PDB entry 7OB9 | electron microscopy, 2.70 A resolution | chains A and F of the 16 polymer chains in the assembly

[Chain A]
Name: DNA-directed RNA polymerase I subunit RPA1
From: Homo sapiens
Notes: EC 2.7.7.6
UniProt: O95602 (RPA1_HUMAN); residue numbers follow UniProt; this construct covers 1-1720
Amino-acid sequence (1720 residues; numbered 1 to 1720; the number before each row is that of its first residue):
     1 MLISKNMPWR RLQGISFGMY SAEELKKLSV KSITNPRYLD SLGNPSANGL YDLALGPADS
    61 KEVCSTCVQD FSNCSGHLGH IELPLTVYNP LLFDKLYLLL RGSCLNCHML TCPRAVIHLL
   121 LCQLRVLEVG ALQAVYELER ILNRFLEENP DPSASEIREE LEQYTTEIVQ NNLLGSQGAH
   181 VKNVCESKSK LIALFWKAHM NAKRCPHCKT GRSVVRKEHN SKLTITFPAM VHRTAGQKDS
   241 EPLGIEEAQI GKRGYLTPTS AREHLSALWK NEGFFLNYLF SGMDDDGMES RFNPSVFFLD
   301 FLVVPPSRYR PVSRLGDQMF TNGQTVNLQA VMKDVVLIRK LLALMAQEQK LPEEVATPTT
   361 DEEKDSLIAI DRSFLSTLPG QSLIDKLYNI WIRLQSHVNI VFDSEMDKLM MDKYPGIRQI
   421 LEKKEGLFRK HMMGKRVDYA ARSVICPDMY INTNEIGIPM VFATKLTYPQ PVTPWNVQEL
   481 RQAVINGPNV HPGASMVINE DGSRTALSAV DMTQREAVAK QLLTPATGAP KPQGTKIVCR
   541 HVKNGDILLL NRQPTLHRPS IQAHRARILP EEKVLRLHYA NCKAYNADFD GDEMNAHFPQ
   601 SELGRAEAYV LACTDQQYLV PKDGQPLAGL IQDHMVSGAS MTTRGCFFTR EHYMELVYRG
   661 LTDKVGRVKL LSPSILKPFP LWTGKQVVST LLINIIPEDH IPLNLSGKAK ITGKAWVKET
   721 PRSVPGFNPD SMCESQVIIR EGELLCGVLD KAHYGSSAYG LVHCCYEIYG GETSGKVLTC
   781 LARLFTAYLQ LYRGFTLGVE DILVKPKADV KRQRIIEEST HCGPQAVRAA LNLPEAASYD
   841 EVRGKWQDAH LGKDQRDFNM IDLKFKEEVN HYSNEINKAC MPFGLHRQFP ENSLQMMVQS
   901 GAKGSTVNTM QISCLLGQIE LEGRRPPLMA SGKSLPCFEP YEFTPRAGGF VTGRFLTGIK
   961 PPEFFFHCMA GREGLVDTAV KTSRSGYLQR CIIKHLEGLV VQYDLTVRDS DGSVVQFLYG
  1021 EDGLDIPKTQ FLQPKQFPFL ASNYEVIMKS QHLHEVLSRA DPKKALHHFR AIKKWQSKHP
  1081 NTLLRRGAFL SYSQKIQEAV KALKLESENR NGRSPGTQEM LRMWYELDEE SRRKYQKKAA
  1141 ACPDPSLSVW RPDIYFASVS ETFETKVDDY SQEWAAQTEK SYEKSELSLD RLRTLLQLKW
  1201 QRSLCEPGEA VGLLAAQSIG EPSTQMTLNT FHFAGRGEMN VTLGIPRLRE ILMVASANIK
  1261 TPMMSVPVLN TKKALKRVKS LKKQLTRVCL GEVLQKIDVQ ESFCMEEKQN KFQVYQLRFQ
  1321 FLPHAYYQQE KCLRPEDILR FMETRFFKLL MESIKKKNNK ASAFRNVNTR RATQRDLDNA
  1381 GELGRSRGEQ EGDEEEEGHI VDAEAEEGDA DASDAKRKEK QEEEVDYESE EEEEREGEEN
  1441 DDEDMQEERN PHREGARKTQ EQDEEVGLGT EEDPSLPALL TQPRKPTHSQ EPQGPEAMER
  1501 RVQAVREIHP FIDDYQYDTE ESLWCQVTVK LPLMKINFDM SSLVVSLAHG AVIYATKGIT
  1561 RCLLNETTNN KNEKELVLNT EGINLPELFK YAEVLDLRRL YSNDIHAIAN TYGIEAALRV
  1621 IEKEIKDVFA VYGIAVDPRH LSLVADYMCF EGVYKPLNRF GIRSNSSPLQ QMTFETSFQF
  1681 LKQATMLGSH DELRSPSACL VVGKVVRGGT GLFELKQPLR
Not modelled in the structure: 1-3, 230-253, 351-369, 1361-1498, 1720
Curated features (UniProtKB/Swiss-Prot):
  - region: Asp403 to Gly416 (Rudder)
  - binding site (Zn(2+)): Cys64, Cys67, Cys74, His77, Cys104, Cys107, Cys205, Cys208
  - binding site (DNA): Lys424, Arg429, Arg436, Arg1249
  - binding site (RNA): Arg552, Asp592
  - binding site (Mg(2+)): Asp588, Asp590, Asp592
  - site (NTP recognition and base pairing): Pro554, Gly798
  - modified residue (Phosphoserine): Ser240, Ser1386
  - natural variant: Asp59 (D59V: In AFDCIN; uncertain significance), Arg393 (R393H: In AFDCIN; uncertain significance), Arg481 (R481K: In AFDCIN; uncertain significance), Met496 (M496I: In AFDCIN), Glu593 (E593Q: In AFDCIN), Thr642 (T642N: In HLD27), Ser934 (S934L: In HLD27; uncertain significance), Val1241 (V1241I: In AFDCIN), Gln1284 to Arg1720 (deletion: In AFDCIN; uncertain significance), Val1299 (V1299F: In AFDCIN; uncertain significance), Glu1330 (deletion: In AFDCIN), Cys1562 (C1562F: In AFDCIN), 2 further natural variant entries in UniProt
Bound ions: Zn2+ site 1: Cys64, Cys67, Cys74, His77; Zn2+ site 2: Cys104, Cys107, Cys205, Cys208; Mg2+: Asp588, Asp590, Asp592 (shared with 1 residue of chain R)
Reported in the primary citation:
  - binding site for the 29-nt RNA strand: Leu315
  - conformationally variable residues (loop rearrangement): Met345 to Leu383
  - catalytic residues: Asp590

[Chain F]
Name: DNA-directed RNA polymerases I, II, and III subunit RPABC2
From: Homo sapiens
UniProt: P61218 (RPAB2_HUMAN); residue numbers follow UniProt; this construct covers 1-127
Amino-acid sequence (127 residues; row label = number of the first residue in the row):
     1 MSDNEDNFDG DDFDDVEEDE GLDDLENAEE EGQENVEILP SGERPQANQK RITTPYMTKY
    61 ERARVLGTRA LQIAMCAPVM VELEGETDPL LIAMKELKAR KIPIIIRRYL PDGSYEDWGV
   121 DELIITD
Not modelled in the structure: 1-48
Curated features (UniProtKB/Swiss-Prot):
  - modified residue: Ser2 (N-acetylserine)
  - natural variant: Tyr60 (Y60N: In a breast cancer sample)

[Chain A / chain F interface]
Residue-residue contacts (72; chain A residue first):
  Pro471(A) - Ala74(F)
  Thr473(A) - Ile73(F)
  Thr473(A) - Ala74(F)
  Pro474(A) - Cys76(F)
  Trp475(A) - Ile73(F)
  Trp475(A) - Leu83(F)  hydrophobic
  Trp475(A) - Glu86(F)
  Trp475(A) - Thr87(F)
  Trp475(A) - Pro89(F)  hydrophobic
  Trp475(A) - Ile92(F)  hydrophobic
  Glu479(A) - Thr87(F)  hydrogen bond
  Glu602(A) - Gly67(F)
  Glu602(A) - Ala70(F)
  Glu602(A) - Leu90(F)
  Leu603(A) - Gly67(F)
  Leu603(A) - Thr68(F)
  Leu603(A) - Leu71(F)  hydrophobic
  Arg605(A) - Asp88(F)  salt bridge
  Arg605(A) - Leu90(F)
  Ala606(A) - Ala63(F)
  Ala606(A) - Gly67(F)
  Ala606(A) - Leu90(F)  hydrophobic
  Glu607(A) - Ala63(F)
  Leu611(A) - Lys59(F)
  Leu611(A) - Tyr60(F)  hydrophobic
  Leu611(A) - Ala63(F)  hydrophobic
  Gln1002(A) - Pro111(F)
  Tyr1003(A) - Thr53(F)
  Tyr1003(A) - Glu61(F)  hydrogen bond
  Tyr1003(A) - Arg108(F)
  Tyr1003(A) - Tyr109(F)
  Asp1004(A) - Pro111(F)
  Arg1008(A) - Pro111(F)
  Leu1053(A) - Tyr56(F)
  Leu1053(A) - Ile124(F)  hydrophobic
  Arg1059(A) - Pro55(F)
  Arg1151(A) - Ile52(F)  hydrogen bond (side chain-backbone)
  Asp1153(A) - Thr54(F)  hydrogen bond
  Asp1153(A) - Pro55(F)
  Ile1154(A) - Ile52(F)
  Ile1154(A) - Thr53(F)
  Arg1202(A) - Tyr56(F)
  Arg1202(A) - Thr126(F)
  Glu1206(A) - Thr58(F)
  Pro1207(A) - Thr58(F)
  Pro1207(A) - Tyr60(F)
  Gly1208(A) - Tyr60(F)
  Glu1209(A) - Tyr60(F)
  Gly1709(A) - Tyr60(F)
  Thr1710(A) - Tyr60(F)
  Thr1710(A) - Arg64(F)  hydrogen bond (backbone-side chain)
  Gly1711(A) - Arg64(F)
  Leu1712(A) - Tyr109(F)
  Phe1713(A) - Tyr60(F)
  Phe1713(A) - Glu61(F)
  Phe1713(A) - Arg64(F)  hydrogen bond (backbone-side chain)
  Phe1713(A) - Arg107(F)
  Glu1714(A) - Ile105(F)
  Glu1714(A) - Ile106(F)
  Glu1714(A) - Arg107(F)  hydrogen bond (backbone-backbone)
  Glu1714(A) - Tyr109(F)  hydrogen bond
  Leu1715(A) - Arg64(F)
  Leu1715(A) - Val65(F)  hydrophobic
  Leu1715(A) - Thr68(F)
  Leu1715(A) - Ile104(F)  hydrophobic
  Leu1715(A) - Ile105(F)
  Lys1716(A) - Ile104(F)
  Lys1716(A) - Ile105(F)  hydrogen bond (backbone-backbone)
  Lys1716(A) - Arg107(F)
  Gln1717(A) - Gln72(F)  hydrogen bond
  Gln1717(A) - Ile104(F)
  Pro1718(A) - Pro103(F)
Also at the interface, not in a pair above, chain A (41 interface residues in all): Gln470, Val472, Asn476, Tyr609, Val610, Leu1198
Also at the interface, not in a pair above, chain F (41 interface residues in all): Arg62, Leu66, Met75, Leu110

[Summary]
The chain A/chain F interface involves 41 residues from each chain; the contacts include 10 hydrogen bonds and
1 salt bridge. Among the polar pairs are Arg605(A)-Asp88(F), Glu479(A)-Thr87(F) and Tyr1003(A)-Glu61(F). The
paper reports the catalytic residue Asp590(A); a binding site for the 29-nt RNA strand at Leu315(A).
Chain A is DNA-directed RNA polymerase I subunit RPA1 and chain F is DNA-directed RNA polymerases I, II, and
III subunit RPABC2, both from Homo sapiens; the structure, Cryo-EM structure of human RNA Polymerase I in
elongation state, was determined by electron microscopy together with 7OBA and 7OBB from the same study.
